7QY9 - chains A and B; structure by X-ray diffraction, 1.92 A resolution.

[Chain A (and B)]
Molecule: BNR/Asp-box repeat protein
From: Tannerella forsythia
Notes: chain B of this document is another copy of the same molecule, construct and numbering; everything in this record applies to it too
UniProtKB: G8UIQ1 (G8UIQ1_TANFA); residues 34-552 here correspond to UniProt positions 21-539 (UniProt number = residue number - 13)
Chain sequence (519 residues; each row starts with the number of its first residue):
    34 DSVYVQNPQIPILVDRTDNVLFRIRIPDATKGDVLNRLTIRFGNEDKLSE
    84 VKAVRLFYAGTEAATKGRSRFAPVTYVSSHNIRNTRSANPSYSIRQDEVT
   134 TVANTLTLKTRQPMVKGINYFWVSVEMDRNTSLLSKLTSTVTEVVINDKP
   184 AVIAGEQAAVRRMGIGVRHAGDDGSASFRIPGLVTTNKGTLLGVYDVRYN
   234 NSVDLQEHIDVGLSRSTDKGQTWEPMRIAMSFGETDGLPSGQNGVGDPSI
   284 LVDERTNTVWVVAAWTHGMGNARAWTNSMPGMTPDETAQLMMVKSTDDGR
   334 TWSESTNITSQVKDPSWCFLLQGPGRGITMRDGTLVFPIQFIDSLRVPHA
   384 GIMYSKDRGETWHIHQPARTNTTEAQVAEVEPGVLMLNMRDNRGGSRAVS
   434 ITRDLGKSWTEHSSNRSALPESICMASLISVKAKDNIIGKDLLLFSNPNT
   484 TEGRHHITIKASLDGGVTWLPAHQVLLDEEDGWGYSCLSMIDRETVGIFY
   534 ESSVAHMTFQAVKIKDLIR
Residues lining bound ligands: Oseltamivir carboxylate (G39; (3R,4R,5S)-4-(acetylamino)-5-amino-3-(pentan-3-yloxy)cyclohex-1-ene-1-carboxylic acid): R212, I213, R231, D237, D280, W308, F352, L354, Q373, I375, T406, E407, R423, R487, Y518
Reported in the primary citation:
  - binding site for Oseltamivir carboxylate: D237, D280
  - conformationally variable residues (side-chain flip): W308
  - catalytic residues: D237, E407, Y518 (proposed by the authors, not directly observed)
  - mutagenesis - D237A, D237E, D237N, D237Q, D237S, A307Y, N425W: abolished catalytic activity
  - mutagenesis - D237A (304.8 +/- 91.5 uM): unchanged binding to 3-SL
  - mutagenesis - D237A (133.5 +/- 48.3 uM): unchanged binding to 6-SL
  - mutagenesis - S235Y, V236Q, V236Y, R306A, I456Y: decreased catalytic activity
  - specificity-determining residues: S235, V236, R306

[How chain A and chain B interact]
Pairs across the interface (93; chain A residue first):
  K64(A) with D318(B), salt bridge
  Y91(A) with G270(B)
  A92(A) with P272(B); Q275(B), hydrogen bond (backbone-side chain)
  G93(A) with P272(B); Q275(B)
  T94(A) with Q275(B), hydrogen bond (backbone-side chain); G301(B); M302(B); G303(B)
  E95(A) with M302(B); G303(B)
  A96(A) with M302(B); G303(B); A305(B), hydrophobic; N310(B)
  A97(A) with N310(B); M312(B), hydrophobic
  T98(A) with N310(B), hydrogen bond (backbone-side chain)
  K99(A) with N304(B); A305(B)
  P106(A) with Q275(B); G303(B); N304(B)
  V107(A) with N304(B)
  I115(A) with I115(B), hydrophobic; R116(B)
  R116(A) with I115(B); G207(B)
  N122(A) with N233(B), hydrogen bond
  S124(A) with N233(B), hydrogen bond; H241(B); P272(B); S273(B), hydrogen bond (backbone-backbone); G274(B), hydrogen bond (backbone-backbone)
  Y125(A) with N233(B), hydrogen bond; E240(B), hydrogen bond; P272(B)
  I127(A) with E267(B); G270(B); L271(B); P272(B), hydrophobic
  Q145(A) with D269(B), hydrogen bond (side chain-backbone); G270(B)
  V148(A) with D318(B)
  G207(A) with R116(B), hydrogen bond (backbone-side chain)
  A209(A) with R116(B)
  Y232(A) with R116(B), hydrogen bond (backbone-side chain)
  N233(A) with N122(B), hydrogen bond; S124(B), hydrogen bond; Y125(B), hydrogen bond
  E240(A) with Y125(B), hydrogen bond
  H241(A) with S124(B)
  E267(A) with I127(B)
  D269(A) with Q145(B), hydrogen bond (backbone-side chain)
  G270(A) with Y91(B); I127(B); Q145(B)
  L271(A) with I127(B)
  P272(A) with Y91(B); A92(B); G93(B); S124(B); Y125(B); I127(B)
  S273(A) with S124(B), hydrogen bond (backbone-backbone)
  G274(A) with S124(B), hydrogen bond (backbone-backbone)
  Q275(A) with A92(B), hydrogen bond (side chain-backbone); G93(B); T94(B), hydrogen bond (side chain-backbone); P106(B)
  G301(A) with T94(B)
  M302(A) with T94(B); E95(B); A96(B)
  G303(A) with T94(B); E95(B); A96(B); P106(B)
  N304(A) with K99(B); P106(B); V107(B); Y125(B)
  A305(A) with A96(B), hydrophobic; K99(B)
  T309(A) with T98(B)
  N310(A) with A96(B); A97(B), hydrogen bond (side chain-backbone); T98(B), hydrogen bond
  M312(A) with A97(B), hydrophobic; T98(B)
  D318(A) with K64(B), salt bridge; V148(B)
Other interface residues (no listed pair), chain A (47 interface residues in all): P123, S126, S208, N234
Other interface residues (no listed pair), chain B (43 interface residues in all): P123, S126, N234

[Summary]
The interface between chain A and chain B involves 47 residues on one side and 43 on the other, with 23
hydrogen bonds and 2 salt bridges. Polar pairs include K64(A)-D318(B), A92(A)-Q275(B) and T94(A)-Q275(B). The
paper reports catalytic residues D237(A), E407(A) and Y518(A); D237A, D237E and D237N of chain A, among
others, abolish catalytic activity; 12 substitutions were tested in all.
Both chains are BNR/Asp-box repeat protein (Tannerella forsythia). Entry 7QY9 (The structure of T.forsythia
NanH with oseltamivir) was determined by X-ray diffraction (same publication as 7QY8, 7QYJ, 7QYP and 7QZ3).
